8Z0P - chain A; structure by electron microscopy, 3.10 A resolution.

== Chain A ==
Name: Zinc phosphodiesterase ELAC protein 2
From: Homo sapiens
Notes: EC 3.1.26.11
UniProt: Q9BQ52 (RNZ2_HUMAN); numbering as in UniProt (aligned over 1-826)
Chain sequence (826 residues; each row starts with the number of its first residue):
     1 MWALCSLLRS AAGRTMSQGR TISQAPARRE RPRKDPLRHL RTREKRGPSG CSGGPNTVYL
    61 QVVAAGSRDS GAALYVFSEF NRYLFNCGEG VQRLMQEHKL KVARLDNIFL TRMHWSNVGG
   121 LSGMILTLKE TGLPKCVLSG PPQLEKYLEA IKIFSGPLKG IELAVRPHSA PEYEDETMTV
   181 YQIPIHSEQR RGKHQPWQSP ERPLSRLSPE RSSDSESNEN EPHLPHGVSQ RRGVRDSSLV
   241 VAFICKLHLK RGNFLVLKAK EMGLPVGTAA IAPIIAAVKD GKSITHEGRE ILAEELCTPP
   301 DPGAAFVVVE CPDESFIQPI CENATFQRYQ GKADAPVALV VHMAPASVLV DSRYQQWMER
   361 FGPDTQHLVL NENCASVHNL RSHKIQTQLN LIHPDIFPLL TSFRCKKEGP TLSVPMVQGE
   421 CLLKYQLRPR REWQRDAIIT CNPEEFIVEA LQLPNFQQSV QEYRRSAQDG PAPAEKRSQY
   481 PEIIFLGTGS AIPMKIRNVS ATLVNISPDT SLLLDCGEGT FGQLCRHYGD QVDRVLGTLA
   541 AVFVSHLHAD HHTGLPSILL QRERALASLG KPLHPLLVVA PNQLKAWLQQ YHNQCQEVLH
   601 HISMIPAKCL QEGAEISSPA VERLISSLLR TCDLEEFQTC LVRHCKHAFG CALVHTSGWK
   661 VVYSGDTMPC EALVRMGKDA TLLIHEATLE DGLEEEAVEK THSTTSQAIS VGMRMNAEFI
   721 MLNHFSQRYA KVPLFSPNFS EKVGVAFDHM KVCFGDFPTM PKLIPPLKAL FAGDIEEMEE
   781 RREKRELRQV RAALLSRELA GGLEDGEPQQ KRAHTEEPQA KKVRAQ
Unresolved in the structure: 1-56, 188-237, 249-303, 334-335, 403-411, 470-477, 613-618, 773-826
Metal / ion sites: Zn2+ site 1: His548 (together with phosphate ion); Zn2+ site 2: His551, Asp666 (together with phosphate ion)
UniProt features mapped onto this chain:
  - modified residue (Phosphoserine): Ser199, Ser208, Ser212, Ser229, Ser618, Ser736
  - natural variant: Phe154 (F154L: In COXPD17), Arg211 (R211Q: In HPC2), Ser217 (S217L: In HPC2), Leu423 (L423F: In COXPD17), Gly487 (G487R: In HPC2), Thr520 (T520I: In COXPD17), Ala541 (A541T: In HPC2), Glu622 (E622V: In HPC2), Arg781 (R781H: In HPC2), Gly806 (G806R: In HPC2)

== In short ==
The Zn2+ site 2 is built by His551 and Asp666.
Chain A is Zinc phosphodiesterase ELAC protein 2 (Homo sapiens); the structure, Cryo-EM structure of human
ELAC2, was determined by electron microscopy (same publication as 8Z1F and 8Z1G).
